1JAZ - chains A and B; structure by X-ray diffraction, 2.27 A resolution.

[Chain A (and B)]
Protein: L-asparaginase II
Organism: Escherichia coli
Notes: EC 3.5.1.1; chain B of this document is another copy of the same molecule, construct and numbering; everything in this record applies to it too
UniProt: P00805 (ASPG2_ECOLI); residues 1-326 here correspond to UniProt positions 23-348 (UniProt number = residue number + 22)
Sequence (326 residues; numbered 1 to 326; the number before each row is that of its first residue):
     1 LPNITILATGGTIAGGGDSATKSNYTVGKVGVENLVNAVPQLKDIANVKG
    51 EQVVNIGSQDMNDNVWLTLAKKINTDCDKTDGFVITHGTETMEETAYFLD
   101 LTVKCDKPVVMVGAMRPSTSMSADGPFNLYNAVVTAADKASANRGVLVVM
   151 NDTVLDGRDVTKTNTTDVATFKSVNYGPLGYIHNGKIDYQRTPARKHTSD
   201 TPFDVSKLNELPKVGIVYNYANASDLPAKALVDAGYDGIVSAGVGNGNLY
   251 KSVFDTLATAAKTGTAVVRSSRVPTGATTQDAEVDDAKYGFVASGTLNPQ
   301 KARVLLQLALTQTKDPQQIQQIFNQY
Unresolved in the structure: 16-34 (chain B: 16-36)
Construct notes: engineered mutation E90 (Asp112 in P00805)
UniProt features mapped onto this chain:
  - active site: T12 (O-isoaspartyl threonine intermediate)
  - binding site (substrate): S58, Q59
Cystine bridges: C77-C105
Ion coordination: Zn2+: D100, H197

[How chain A and chain B interact]
Contacting residue pairs (26; chain A residue first):
  Q41(A) - M121(B)
  R116(A) - F127(B)
  R116(A) - N151(B)
  R116(A) - D152(B)  salt bridge
  M121(A) - Q41(B)
  M121(A) - F127(B)  hydrophobic
  M121(A) - Y130(B)  hydrophobic
  S122(A) - A123(B)  hydrogen bond (side chain-backbone)
  S122(A) - D124(B)
  S122(A) - P126(B)
  S122(A) - F127(B)  hydrogen bond (side chain-backbone)
  A123(A) - S122(B)  hydrogen bond (backbone-side chain)
  D124(A) - S122(B)  hydrogen bond (backbone-side chain)
  P126(A) - S122(B)
  F127(A) - R116(B)
  F127(A) - M121(B)  hydrophobic
  F127(A) - S122(B)  hydrogen bond (backbone-side chain)
  Y130(A) - M121(B)  hydrophobic
  N151(A) - D167(B)  hydrogen bond
  N151(A) - V168(B)
  D152(A) - R116(B)  salt bridge
  D167(A) - N151(B)  hydrogen bond
  V168(A) - N151(B)
  V168(A) - V168(B)  hydrophobic
  A169(A) - A169(B)  hydrophobic
  H183(A) - T166(B)
Also at the interface, not in a pair above, chain A (19 interface residues in all): V39, G125, T166, K172
Also at the interface, not in a pair above, chain B (19 interface residues in all): V39, G125, K172, H183

[In short]
The chain A/chain B interface involves 19 residues from each chain, with 7 hydrogen bonds and 2 salt bridges.
Among the polar pairs are R116(A)-D152(B), S122(A)-A123(B) and S122(A)-F127(B). Curated annotation (UniProt)
lists active-site residue T12(A) and substrate-binding residues S58(A) and Q59(A) on chain A.
Both chains are L-asparaginase II (Escherichia coli). Entry 1JAZ (Crystal Structure of Monoclinic Form of D90E
Mutant of Escherichia coli Asparaginase II) was determined by X-ray diffraction, deposited together with 1IHD
and 1JJA.
